9K3N - chains F and BD of the 300 polymer chains in the assembly; structure by electron microscopy, 2.59 A resolution.

Chain F (and BD):
Molecule: capsid protein F
From: Salmonella phage PJNS002
Notes: chain BD of this document is another copy of the same molecule, construct and numbering; everything in this record applies to it too
Amino-acid sequence (429 residues; row label = number of the first residue in the row):
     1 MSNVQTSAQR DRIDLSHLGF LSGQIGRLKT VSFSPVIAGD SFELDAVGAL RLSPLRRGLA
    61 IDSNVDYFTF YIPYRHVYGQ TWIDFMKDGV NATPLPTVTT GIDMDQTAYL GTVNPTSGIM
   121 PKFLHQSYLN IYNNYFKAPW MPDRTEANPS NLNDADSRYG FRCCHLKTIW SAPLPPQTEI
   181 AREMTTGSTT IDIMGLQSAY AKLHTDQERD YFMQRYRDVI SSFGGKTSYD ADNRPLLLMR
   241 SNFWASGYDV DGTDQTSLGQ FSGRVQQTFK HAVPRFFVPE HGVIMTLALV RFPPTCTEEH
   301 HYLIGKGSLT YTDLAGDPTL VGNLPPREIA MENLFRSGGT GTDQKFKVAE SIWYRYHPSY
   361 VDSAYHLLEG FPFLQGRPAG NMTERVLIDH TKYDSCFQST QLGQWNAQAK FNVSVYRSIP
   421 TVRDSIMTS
Unresolved in the structure: 1

How chain F and chain BD interact:
Residue-residue contacts (33):
  Ser-188(F) / Gly-187(BD)
  Ser-188(F) / Ser-188(BD)
  Thr-189(F) / Met-184(BD)
  Thr-189(F) / Thr-185(BD)
  Thr-189(F) / Thr-186(BD)  hydrogen bond (backbone-backbone)
  Thr-190(F) / Glu-183(BD)
  Thr-190(F) / Met-184(BD)
  Thr-190(F) / Thr-186(BD)
  Ile-191(F) / Arg-182(BD)
  Ile-191(F) / Glu-183(BD)
  Ile-191(F) / Met-184(BD)  hydrogen bond (backbone-backbone)
  Ile-191(F) / Thr-186(BD)
  Asp-192(F) / Ala-181(BD)
  Asp-192(F) / Arg-182(BD)  hydrogen bond (side chain-backbone)
  Asp-192(F) / Glu-183(BD)
  Ile-193(F) / Arg-182(BD)  hydrogen bond (backbone-backbone)
  Ile-193(F) / Leu-196(BD)  hydrophobic
  Ile-193(F) / Tyr-200(BD)  hydrogen bond (backbone-side chain)
  Met-194(F) / Glu-179(BD)
  Met-194(F) / Ile-180(BD)
  Met-194(F) / Ala-181(BD)
  Met-194(F) / Leu-203(BD)  hydrophobic
  Leu-196(F) / Tyr-200(BD)
  Gln-197(F) / Tyr-200(BD)
  Ser-198(F) / Asn-323(BD)
  Ser-198(F) / Leu-324(BD)
  Ser-198(F) / Pro-325(BD)
  Ala-201(F) / Thr-319(BD)
  Ala-201(F) / Asn-323(BD)
  His-204(F) / Thr-319(BD)
  Thr-205(F) / Asp-317(BD)
  Arg-209(F) / Tyr-311(BD)  hydrogen bond
  Phe-223(F) / Ala-315(BD)
Other interface residues (no listed pair), chain BD (25 interface residues in all): Ile-191, Ala-199, Gln-207, Gly-316, Leu-320

Overview:
15 residues of chain F face 25 of chain BD across their interface, with 6 hydrogen bonds. Polar contacts
include Asp-192(F)/Arg-182(BD), Ile-193(F)/Tyr-200(BD) and Arg-209(F)/Tyr-311(BD).
Chain F and chain BD are both capsid protein F (Salmonella phage PJNS002); the structure, The structure of
Salmonella phage PJNS002, was determined by electron microscopy, deposited together with 9K3M.
